Entry 8YRK (X-ray diffraction, 2.74 A resolution); this record covers chains A and E of the 6 polymer chains in the assembly.

[Chain A]
Name: Detyrosinated tubulin alpha-1B chain
Organism: Sus scrofa
Reference sequence: Q2XVP4 (TBA1B_PIG); residue numbers follow UniProt; this construct covers 1-450
Chain sequence (450 residues; numbered 1 to 450; the number before each row is that of its first residue):
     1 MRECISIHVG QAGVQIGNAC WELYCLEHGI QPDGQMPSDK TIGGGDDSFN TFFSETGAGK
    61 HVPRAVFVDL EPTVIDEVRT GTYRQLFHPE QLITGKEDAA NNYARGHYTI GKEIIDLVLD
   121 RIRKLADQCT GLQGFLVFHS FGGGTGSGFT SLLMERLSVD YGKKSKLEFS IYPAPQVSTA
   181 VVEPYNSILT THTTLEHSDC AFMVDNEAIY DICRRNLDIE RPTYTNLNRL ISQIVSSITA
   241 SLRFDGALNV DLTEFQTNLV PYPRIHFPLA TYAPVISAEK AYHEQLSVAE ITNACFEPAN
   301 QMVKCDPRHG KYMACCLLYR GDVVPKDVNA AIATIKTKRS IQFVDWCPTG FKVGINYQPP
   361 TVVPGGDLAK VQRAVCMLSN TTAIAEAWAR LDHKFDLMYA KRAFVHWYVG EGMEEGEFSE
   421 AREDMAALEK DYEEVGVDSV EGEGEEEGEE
Unresolved in the structure: 438-450
Curated features (UniProtKB/Swiss-Prot):
  - motif: Met1 to Cys4 (MREC motif)
  - active site: Glu254
  - binding site (GTP): Gly10, Gln11, Ala12, Gln15, Glu71, Ala99, Ser140, Gly143, Gly144, Thr145, Gly146, Thr179, Glu183, Asn206, Tyr224, Asn228, Leu252
  - binding site (Mg(2+)): Glu71
  - modified residue: Lys40 (N6,N6,N6-trimethyllysine), Ser48 (Phosphoserine), Ser232 (Phosphoserine), Tyr282 (3'-nitrotyrosine), Arg339 (Omega-N-methylarginine), Ser439 (Phosphoserine), Glu443 (5-glutamyl polyglutamate), Glu445 (5-glutamyl polyglutamate)
  - cross-link (Glycyl lysine isopeptide (Lys-Gly)): Lys326 (interchain with G-Cter in ubiquitin), Lys370 (interchain with G-Cter in ubiquitin)

[Chain E]
Name: Stathmin-4
Organism: Mus musculus
Reference sequence: P63042 (STMN4_MOUSE); residues 5-145 here correspond to UniProt positions 49-189 (UniProt number = residue number + 44)
Chain sequence (143 residues; numbered 3 to 145; the number before each row is that of its first residue):
     3 MADMEVIELN KCTSGQSFEV ILKPPSFDGV PEFNASLPRR RDPSLEEIQK KLEAAEERRK
    63 YQEAELLKHL AEKREHEREV IQKAIEENNN FIKMAKEKLA QKMESNKENR EAHLAAMLER
   123 LQEKDKHAEE VRKNKELKEE ASR
Unresolved in the structure: 3-5, 29-43, 144-145
Differences from the reference sequence: initiating methionine (3); expression tag (4)

[Chain A / chain E interface]
Residue-residue contacts - 60 pairs, chain A then chain E:
  His107(A) - Leu54(E)
  Tyr108(A) - Leu54(E)  hydrophobic
  Tyr108(A) - Ala57(E)  hydrophobic
  Tyr108(A) - Arg61(E)
  Thr109(A) - Arg61(E)  hydrogen bond
  Lys112(A) - Gln51(E)  hydrogen bond
  Lys112(A) - Leu54(E)
  Leu152(A) - Leu54(E)  hydrophobic
  Glu155(A) - Ile50(E)
  Arg156(A) - Leu47(E)
  Arg156(A) - Gln51(E)
  Ser158(A) - Asp44(E)
  Val159(A) - Pro45(E)
  Val159(A) - Ser46(E)
  Glu196(A) - Asp44(E)
  His197(A) - Asp44(E)  salt bridge
  His197(A) - Pro45(E)
  Asp245(A) - Cys14(E)
  Asp245(A) - Ser16(E)
  Ala247(A) - Asn12(E)
  Ala247(A) - Ser19(E)
  Leu248(A) - Ser19(E)
  Pro325(A) - Gln18(E)
  Pro325(A) - Phe20(E)  hydrophobic
  Asn329(A) - Val8(E)
  Asn329(A) - Phe20(E)
  Ile332(A) - Leu24(E)  hydrophobic
  Lys336(A) - Leu24(E)
  Asp345(A) - Pro27(E)
  Asp345(A) - Ser28(E)  hydrogen bond (backbone-backbone)
  Cys347(A) - Pro27(E)
  Pro348(A) - Lys25(E)
  Pro348(A) - Pro27(E)  hydrophobic
  Thr349(A) - Ile23(E)
  Thr349(A) - Leu24(E)  hydrogen bond (backbone-backbone)
  Thr349(A) - Lys25(E)  hydrogen bond (side chain-backbone)
  Gly350(A) - Val22(E)
  Phe351(A) - Glu21(E)
  Phe351(A) - Val22(E)  hydrogen bond (backbone-backbone)
  Phe351(A) - Leu24(E)  hydrophobic
  Lys352(A) - Phe20(E)
  Lys352(A) - Glu21(E)  salt bridge
  Val353(A) - Ser19(E)
  Val353(A) - Phe20(E)  hydrogen bond (backbone-backbone)
  Gly354(A) - Gln18(E)
  Ile355(A) - Gly17(E)
  Ile355(A) - Gln18(E)  hydrogen bond (backbone-backbone)
  Asn356(A) - Ser16(E)
  Tyr357(A) - Thr15(E)
  Tyr357(A) - Ser16(E)  hydrogen bond (backbone-backbone)
  Tyr357(A) - Gly17(E)
  Tyr357(A) - Gln18(E)  hydrogen bond
  Val409(A) - Gln64(E)
  Gly410(A) - Arg61(E)
  Gly410(A) - Gln64(E)
  Glu411(A) - Arg61(E)  hydrogen bond (backbone-side chain)
  Gly412(A) - Ala57(E)
  Gly412(A) - Arg60(E)  hydrogen bond (backbone-side chain)
  Gly412(A) - Arg61(E)
  Glu414(A) - Arg60(E)  salt bridge
Also at the interface, not in a pair above, chain A (38 interface residues in all): Val328, Trp346, Gln358
Also at the interface, not in a pair above, chain E (29 interface residues in all): Pro26, Lys53

[Overview]
38 residues of chain A and 29 residues of chain E are in contact; the contacts include 12 hydrogen bonds and 3
salt bridges. Polar pairs include His197(A)-Asp44(E), Lys352(A)-Glu21(E) and Glu414(A)-Arg60(E).
Chain A is Detyrosinated tubulin alpha-1B chain (Sus scrofa) and chain E is Stathmin-4 (Mus musculus); the
structure, Tubulin-Compound KY216: stathmin-like domain complex, was determined by X-ray diffraction.
